Entry 9FD5 (X-ray diffraction, 1.31 A resolution); this record covers chains B and A.

# Chain B (and A)
Molecule: Flavin reductase
Source organism: Streptomyces albogriseolus
Notes: chain A of this document is another copy of the same molecule, construct and numbering; everything in this record applies to it too
UniProtKB: A0A1B1V585 (A0A1B1V585_STRAO); numbering as in UniProt (aligned over 3-193)
Chain sequence (195 residues; each row starts with the number of its first residue; numbers below 1 keep their minus sign (Gly-1 is residue -1)):
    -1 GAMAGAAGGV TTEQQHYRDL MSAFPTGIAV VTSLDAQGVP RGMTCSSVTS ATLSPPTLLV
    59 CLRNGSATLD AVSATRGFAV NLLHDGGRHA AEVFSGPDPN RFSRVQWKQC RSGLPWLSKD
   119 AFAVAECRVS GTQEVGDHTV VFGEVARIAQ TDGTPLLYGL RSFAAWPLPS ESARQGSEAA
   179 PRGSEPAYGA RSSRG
Not modelled in the structure: -1 to 8, 167-193 (chain A: -1 to 5, 169-193)
Differences from the reference sequence: expression tag (-1 to 2)
Small-molecule neighbours:
  - FAD (flavin-adenine dinucleotide), molecule 1: Tyr15, Arg16, Met19, Ser20, Ser44, Ser45, Cys59, Arg61, His136, Tyr156, Arg159
  - FAD, molecule 2: Ile26, Gly40, Met41, Thr42, Cys43, Ser44, Ser45, Cys59, Leu60, Arg61, Gly63, Ser64, Ala65, Thr66, Phe92, Ser93, Gly94, Pro95, Asp96, Pro97, Asn98, Arg99, His136, Tyr156
  - FAD, molecule 3: Ser48, Ala49, Thr50, Leu51
Reported in the primary citation:
  - binding site for flavin-adenine dinucleotide: Arg61, Ala65

# Interface between chain B and chain A
Contacting residue pairs - 119 pairs, chain B then chain A:
  Glu11(B) with Pro54(A)
  Gln12(B) with Leu51(A), hydrogen bond (side chain-backbone); Ser52(A), hydrogen bond
  His14(B) with Ile146(A)
  Tyr15(B) with Ser48(A), hydrogen bond; Leu51(A), hydrophobic; Pro54(A), hydrophobic; Thr55(A), hydrogen bond (side chain-backbone); Leu56(A); Val143(A), hydrophobic; Ile146(A), hydrophobic
  Arg16(B) with Leu51(A)
  Asp17(B) with Gln148(A), hydrogen bond (backbone-side chain)
  Leu18(B) with Leu80(A), hydrophobic; Ala121(A), hydrophobic; Ala123(A), hydrophobic; Gln148(A), hydrogen bond (backbone-side chain)
  Met19(B) with Thr47(A); Ser48(A)
  Ala21(B) with Phe120(A); Gln148(A); Pro153(A)
  Phe22(B) with Thr24(A); Gly25(A); Ile26(A); Ser44(A); Val46(A); Leu80(A), hydrophobic
  Pro23(B) with Thr24(A); Gly25(A), hydrogen bond (backbone-backbone); Pro153(A); Leu155(A), hydrophobic; Trp164(A), hydrophobic
  Thr24(B) with Phe22(A); Pro23(A)
  Gly25(B) with Phe22(A); Pro23(A), hydrogen bond (backbone-backbone)
  Ile26(B) with Phe22(A)
  Ser44(B) with Phe22(A)
  Ser45(B) with Thr47(A)
  Val46(B) with Met19(A), hydrophobic; Phe22(A)
  Thr47(B) with Ser45(A); Thr47(A), hydrogen bond
  Ser48(B) with Tyr15(A), hydrogen bond; Met19(A); Ser45(A), hydrogen bond (backbone-side chain); Cys59(A)
  Ala49(B) with Tyr15(A); Cys59(A), hydrogen bond (backbone-side chain); His136(A)
  Thr50(B) with Val133(A); Asp135(A), hydrogen bond (side chain-backbone); His136(A), hydrogen bond
  Leu51(B) with Gln12(A), hydrogen bond (backbone-side chain); Tyr15(A), hydrophobic; Arg16(A)
  Ser52(B) with Gly134(A); Asp135(A), hydrogen bond
  Pro53(B) with Thr9(A)
  Pro54(B) with Thr10(A); Tyr15(A), hydrophobic
  Thr55(B) with Tyr15(A), hydrogen bond (backbone-side chain)
  Leu56(B) with Tyr15(A)
  Leu57(B) with Cys59(A), hydrophobic; Val138(A), hydrophobic
  Cys59(B) with Ser48(A); Ala49(A), hydrogen bond (side chain-backbone); Leu57(A), hydrophobic
  Leu80(B) with Leu18(A), hydrophobic; Phe22(A), hydrophobic
  Phe120(B) with Ala21(A), hydrophobic
  Ala121(B) with Leu18(A), hydrophobic
  Ala123(B) with Leu18(A), hydrophobic
  Arg126(B) with Gly6(A), hydrogen bond (side chain-backbone); Gly7(A); Val8(A), hydrogen bond (side chain-backbone); Thr9(A)
  Gln131(B) with Gln131(A); Phe140(A)
  Val133(B) with Ala49(A), hydrophobic; Thr50(A); Phe140(A), hydrophobic
  Asp135(B) with Thr50(A), hydrogen bond
  His136(B) with Ala49(A); Thr50(A)
  Val138(B) with Phe140(A), hydrophobic
  Phe140(B) with Gln131(A); Val138(A), hydrophobic
  Val143(B) with Thr9(A); Thr10(A), hydrogen bond (backbone-backbone); Tyr15(A), hydrophobic
  Ala144(B) with Val8(A); Thr9(A); Thr10(A)
  Ile146(B) with Thr10(A); His14(A); Tyr15(A); Leu18(A), hydrophobic
  Gln148(B) with Asp17(A), hydrogen bond (side chain-backbone); Leu18(A), hydrogen bond (side chain-backbone); Ala21(A)
  Pro153(B) with Ala21(A); Pro23(A)
  Leu155(B) with Pro23(A), hydrophobic; Trp164(A), hydrophobic
  Gly157(B) with Trp164(A)
  Leu158(B) with Trp164(A)
  Ser160(B) with Trp164(A)
  Ala162(B) with Trp164(A), hydrophobic
  Ala163(B) with Pro165(A)
  Trp164(B) with Pro23(A), hydrophobic; Gly157(A); Leu158(A); Ser160(A); Ala162(A), hydrophobic
  Pro165(B) with Ala163(A)
  Leu166(B) with Ser160(A); Phe161(A)
Other interface residues (no listed pair), chain B (59 interface residues in all): Ala27, Gly134, Glu142, Arg145, Tyr156
Other interface residues (no listed pair), chain A (59 interface residues in all): Thr130, Tyr156, Leu166

# In short
The chain B/chain A interface involves 59 residues from each chain, with 24 hydrogen bonds. Polar contacts
include Gln12(B)-Leu51(A), Gln12(B)-Ser52(A) and Tyr15(B)-Ser48(A). Bound to chain B: 3 copies of
flavin-adenine dinucleotide. From the paper: a binding site for flavin-adenine dinucleotide at Arg61(B) and
Ala65(B).
Both chains are Flavin reductase (Streptomyces albogriseolus). Entry 9FD5 (flavin reductase ThdF in complex
with two bound FADs in space group P21) was determined by X-ray diffraction, deposited together with 9FD4 and
9FD6.
